PDB entry 7F8W | electron microscopy, 3.10 A resolution | chains E and R of the 6 polymer chains in the assembly

== Chain E ==
Protein: Gastrin-17
Chain sequence (17 residues; numbered 1 to 17; the number before each row is that of its first residue):
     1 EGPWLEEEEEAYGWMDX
Modified residues: Glu1 (pyroglutamic acid; PCA); NFA (phenylalanine amide) at position 17

== Chain R ==
Protein: Gastrin/cholecystokinin type B receptor
From: Homo sapiens
Reference sequence: P32239 (GASR_HUMAN); residues 2-418 here = UniProt positions 2-418
Chain sequence (465 residues; numbered -8 to 456; the number before each row is that of its first residue; numbers below 1 keep their minus sign (Asp-8 is residue -8)):
    -8 DYKDDDDGAPELLKLNRSVQGTGPGPGASLCRPGAPLLNSSSVGNLSCEP
    42 PRIRGAGTRELELAIRITLYAVIFLMSVGGNMLIIVVLGLSRRLRTVTNA
    92 FLLSLAVSDLLLAVACMPFTLLPNLMGTFIFGTVICKAVSYLMGVSVSVS
   142 TLSLVAIALERYSAICRPLQARVWQTRSHAARVIVATWLLSGLLMVPYPV
   192 YTVVQPVGPRVLQCVHRWPSARVRQTWSVLLLLLLFFIPGVVMAVAYGLI
   242 SRELYLGLRFDGDSDSDSQSRVRNQGGLPGAVHQNGRCRPETGAVGEDSD
   292 GCYVQLPRSRPALELTALTAPGPGSGSRPTQAKLLAKKRVVRMLLVIVVL
   342 FFLCWLPVYSANTWRAFDGPGAHRALSGAPISFIHLLSYASACVNPLVYC
   392 FMHRRFRQACLETCARCCPRPPRARPREFLEVLFQGPWSHPQFEKGGGSG
   442 GGSGGSAWSHPQFEK
Unresolved in the structure: -8 to 54, 250-325, 406-456
Cystine bridges: Cys127-Cys205
Construct notes: expression tag (-8 to 1, 419-456)
Curated features (UniProtKB/Swiss-Prot):
  - lipidation: Cys408 (S-palmitoyl cysteine)
  - glycosylation (N-linked (GlcNAc...) asparagine): Asn7, Asn30, Asn36
What the authors report for this chain:
  - mutagenesis - Y189A, R356A, L367A, Y380A: abolished binding to CCK-8 or gastrin-17
  - mutagenesis - H207A: abolished binding to Gastrin-17 (chain E)

== Interface between chain E and chain R ==
Pairs across the interface (32; chain E residue first):
  Glu1(E) - Arg57(R)
  Glu1(E) - Asn115(R)
  Glu1(E) - Leu116(R)
  Trp4(E) - Pro114(R)
  Trp4(E) - Asn115(R)
  Trp4(E) - Gln204(R)  hydrogen bond (backbone-side chain)
  Leu5(E) - Arg365(R)
  Ala11(E) - Pro361(R)
  Ala11(E) - His364(R)  hydrogen bond (backbone-side chain)
  Tyr12(E) - Gln204(R)
  Tyr12(E) - His364(R)
  Gly13(E) - Val206(R)
  Gly13(E) - His364(R)
  Trp14(E) - Arg356(R)  hydrogen bond (backbone-side chain)
  Trp14(E) - Ile372(R)  hydrophobic
  Trp14(E) - His376(R)  hydrogen bond
  Met15(E) - Phe110(R)
  Met15(E) - Phe120(R)  hydrophobic
  Met15(E) - His207(R)
  Met15(E) - His376(R)  hydrogen bond (backbone-side chain)
  Asp16(E) - Tyr189(R)
  Asp16(E) - Trp218(R)
  Asp16(E) - Asn353(R)
  Asp16(E) - Arg356(R)  salt bridge
  Asp16(E) - His376(R)
  NFA_17(E) - Cys107(R)
  NFA_17(E) - Thr111(R)
  NFA_17(E) - Met134(R)
  NFA_17(E) - Val138(R)
  NFA_17(E) - Tyr189(R)
  NFA_17(E) - Leu222(R)
  NFA_17(E) - Tyr380(R)  hydrogen bond (backbone-side chain)
Other interface residues (no listed pair), chain R (33 interface residues in all): Gly135, Val198, Cys205, Trp209, Tyr350, Ala352, Gly360, Leu367, Ser368

== In short ==
The interface between chain E and chain R involves 10 residues on one side and 33 on the other, with 6
hydrogen bonds and 1 salt bridge. Polar contacts include Asp16(E)-Arg356(R), Trp4(E)-Gln204(R) and
Ala11(E)-His364(R). The paper reports that Y189A, R356A and L367A of chain R, among others, abolish binding to
CCK-8 or gastrin-17; H207A of chain R abolishes binding to Gastrin-17 (chain E).
Chain E is Gastrin-17 and chain R is Gastrin/cholecystokinin type B receptor (Homo sapiens); the structure,
Cryo-EM structure of the cholecystokinin receptor CCKBR in complex with gastrin-17 and Gq, was determined by
electron microscopy (same publication as 7F8X, 7F8U, 7F8V and 7F8Y).
